PDB entry 6PEM | electron microscopy, 3.50 A resolution | chains T and U of the 74 polymer chains in the assembly

== Chain T (and U) ==
Molecule: Protein PrgH
Source organism: Salmonella typhimurium (strain LT2 / SGSC1412 / ATCC 700720)
Notes: chain U of this document is another copy of the same molecule, construct and numbering; everything in this record applies to it too
Reference sequence: P41783 (PRGH_SALTY); residues 1-392 here = UniProt positions 1-392
Sequence (392 residues; row label = number of the first residue in the row):
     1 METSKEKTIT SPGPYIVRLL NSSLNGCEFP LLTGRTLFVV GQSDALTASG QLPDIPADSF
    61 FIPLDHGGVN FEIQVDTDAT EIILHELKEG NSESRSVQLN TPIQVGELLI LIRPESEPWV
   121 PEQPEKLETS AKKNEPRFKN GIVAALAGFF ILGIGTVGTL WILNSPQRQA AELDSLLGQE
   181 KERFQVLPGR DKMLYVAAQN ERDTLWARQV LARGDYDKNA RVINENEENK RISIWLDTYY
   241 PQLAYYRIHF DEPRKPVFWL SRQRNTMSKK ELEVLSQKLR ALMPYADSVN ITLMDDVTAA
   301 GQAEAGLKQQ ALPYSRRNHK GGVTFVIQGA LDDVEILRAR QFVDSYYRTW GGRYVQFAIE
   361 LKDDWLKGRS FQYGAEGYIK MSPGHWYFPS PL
Not modelled in the structure: 1-170 (chain U: 1-170, 392)

== How chain T and chain U interact ==
Pairs across the interface - 26 pairs, chain T then chain U:
  M193(T) - E182(U)
  L211(T) - Q179(U)
  A212(T) - Q179(U)
  G214(T) - Q179(U)
  N219(T) - K181(U)
  R221(T) - E182(U)
  D237(T) - T349(U)
  T238(T) - H249(U)
  T238(T) - D251(U)  hydrogen bond
  T238(T) - W259(U)
  Y239(T) - E252(U)  hydrogen bond
  Q242(T) - T298(U)  hydrogen bond
  Q242(T) - Q302(U)
  G321(T) - Q309(U)
  T324(T) - Q309(U)  hydrogen bond (side chain-backbone)
  R353(T) - Q309(U)
  Y354(T) - Q309(U)  hydrogen bond (backbone-side chain)
  Q356(T) - Q310(U)  hydrogen bond
  E360(T) - D332(U)
  E360(T) - V334(U)
  E360(T) - E335(U)
  E360(T) - R338(U)  salt bridge
  K362(T) - D332(U)  salt bridge
  Q372(T) - Y373(U)
  W386(T) - L366(U)
  W386(T) - F371(U)  hydrophobic
Also at the interface, not in a pair above, chain T (29 interface residues in all): R208, I234, P241, R317, H319, G322, V323, V355, M381, H385
Also at the interface, not in a pair above, chain U (28 interface residues in all): E180, R183, V257, M294, A305, K308, A311, P313, R348

== Overview ==
29 residues of chain T and 28 residues of chain U are in contact, with 6 hydrogen bonds and 2 salt bridges.
Polar pairs include E360(T)-R338(U), K362(T)-D332(U) and T238(T)-D251(U).
Both chains are Protein PrgH (Salmonella typhimurium (strain LT2 / SGSC1412 / ATCC 700720)). Entry 6PEM
(Focussed refinement of InvGN0N1:SpaPQR:PrgHK from Salmonella SPI-1 injectisome NC-base) was determined by
electron microscopy (same publication as 6PEE, 6PEP, 6Q14, 6Q15 and 6Q16).
